8FN3 - chains A and T of the 3 polymer chains in the assembly; structure by X-ray diffraction, 2.17 A resolution.

== Chain A ==
Molecule: DNA polymerase eta
From: Homo sapiens
Notes: EC 2.7.7.7
UniProt: Q9Y253 (POLH_HUMAN); residue numbers follow UniProt; this construct covers 1-432
Amino-acid sequence (432 residues; row label = number of the first residue in the row):
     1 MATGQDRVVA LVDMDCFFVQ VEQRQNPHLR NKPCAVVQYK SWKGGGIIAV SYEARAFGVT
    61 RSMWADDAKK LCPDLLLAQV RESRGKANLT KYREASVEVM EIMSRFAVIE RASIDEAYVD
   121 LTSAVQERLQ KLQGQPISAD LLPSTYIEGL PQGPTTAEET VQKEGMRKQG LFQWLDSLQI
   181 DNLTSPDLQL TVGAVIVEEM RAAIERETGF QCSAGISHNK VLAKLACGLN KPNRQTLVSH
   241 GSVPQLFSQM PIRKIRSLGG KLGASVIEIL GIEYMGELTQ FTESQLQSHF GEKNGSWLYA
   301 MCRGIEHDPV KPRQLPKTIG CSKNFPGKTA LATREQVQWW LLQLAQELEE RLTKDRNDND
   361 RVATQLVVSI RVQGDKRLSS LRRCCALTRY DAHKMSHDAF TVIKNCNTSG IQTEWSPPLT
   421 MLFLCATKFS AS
Unresolved in the structure: 1, 155-159
Curated features (UniProtKB/Swiss-Prot):
  - binding site (Mg(2+)): Asp13, Met14, Asp115, Glu116
  - binding site (Mn(2+)): Asp13, Met14, Asp115, Glu116
  - binding site (a 2'-deoxyribonucleoside 5'-triphosphate): Arg61
Ion coordination: Ca2+ site 1: Asp13, Met14, Asp115 (together with 2'-deoxyinosine 5'-triphosphate); Ca2+ site 2: Asp13, Asp115, Glu116 (together with 2'-deoxyinosine 5'-triphosphate) (shared with 1 residue of chain P)
Ligand contacts: 2'-deoxyinosine 5'-triphosphate (Y43): Asp13, Met14, Asp15, Cys16, Phe17, Phe18, Ile48, Ala49, Tyr52, Arg55, Arg61, Ile114, Asp115, Glu116, Lys231

== Chain T ==
Molecule: DNA template
Sequence (12 nucleotides; each row starts with the number of its first residue):
     1 CATCCTCACA CT
Unresolved in the structure: 1
Ligand contacts: 2'-deoxyinosine 5'-triphosphate (Y43): DT3, DC4, DC5

== Interface between chain A and chain T ==
Residue-residue contacts (30):
  Gln38(A) with DC4(T), hydrogen bond to the base; DC5(T), sugar contact
  Tyr39(A) with DC4(T), phosphate contact; DC5(T), hydrogen bond to the phosphate
  Trp42(A) with DA2(T), stacking on the base
  Ile47(A) with DT3(T), base contact
  Ile48(A) with DT3(T), base contact
  Arg61(A) with DT3(T), base contact
  Ser62(A) with DT3(T), base contact
  Trp64(A) with DA2(T), phosphate contact; DT3(T), sugar contact
  Lys86(A) with DT6(T), salt bridge to the phosphate
  Arg93(A) with DT6(T), salt bridge to the phosphate
  Arg313(A) with DA8(T), salt bridge to the phosphate
  Pro316(A) with DA8(T), phosphate contact
  Lys317(A) with DA8(T), hydrogen bond to the phosphate; DC9(T), salt bridge to the phosphate
  Thr318(A) with DC7(T), sugar contact; DA8(T), hydrogen bond to the phosphate
  Ile319(A) with DC7(T), phosphate contact
  Gly320(A) with DT6(T), sugar contact; DC7(T), hydrogen bond to the phosphate
  Cys321(A) with DT6(T), phosphate contact
  Ser322(A) with DC5(T), sugar contact; DT6(T), hydrogen bond to the phosphate
  Lys323(A) with DC5(T), salt bridge to the phosphate
  Asn324(A) with DC4(T), phosphate contact; DC5(T), hydrogen bond to the phosphate
  Pro326(A) with DA2(T), base contact
  Arg351(A) with DC7(T), salt bridge to the phosphate
Interface residues without a listed pair, chain A (29 interface residues in all): Ala87, Leu89, Lys311, Leu315, Thr329, Glu347, Leu378

== In short ==
Chain A and chain T form an interface of 29 and 8 residues respectively; the contacts include 7 hydrogen
bonds, 6 salt bridges and 1 aromatic stacking contact. Polar pairs include Gln38(A)-DC4(T), Tyr39(A)-DC5(T)
and Lys317(A)-DA8(T). 2'-deoxyinosine 5'-triphosphate is bound between chain A and chain T.
Here chain A is DNA polymerase eta (Homo sapiens) and chain T is DNA template. Entry 8FN3 (Crystal structure
of human DNA polymerase eta incorporating dITP across dC) was determined by X-ray diffraction.
